Entry 8FRL (electron microscopy, 3.20 A resolution); this record covers chains A and B of the 4 polymer chains in the assembly.

[Chain A (and B)]
Name: Lipopolysaccharide export system ATP-binding protein LptB
Source organism: Acinetobacter baylyi ADP1
Notes: chain B of this document is another copy of the same molecule, construct and numbering; everything in this record applies to it too
UniProt: Q6FC66 (Q6FC66_ACIAD); residues 1-249 here = UniProt positions 1-249
Sequence (257 residues; row label = number of the first residue in the row; numbers below 1 keep their minus sign (Met-7 is residue -7)):
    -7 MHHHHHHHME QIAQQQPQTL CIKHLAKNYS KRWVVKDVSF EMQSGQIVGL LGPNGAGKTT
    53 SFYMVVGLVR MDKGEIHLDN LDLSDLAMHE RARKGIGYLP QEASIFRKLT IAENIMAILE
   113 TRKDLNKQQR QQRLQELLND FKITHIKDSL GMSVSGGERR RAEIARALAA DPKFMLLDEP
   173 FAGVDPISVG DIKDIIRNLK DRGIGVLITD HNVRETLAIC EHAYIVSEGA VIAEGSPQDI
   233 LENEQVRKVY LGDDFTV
Unresolved in the structure: -7 to 9, 249 (chain B: -7 to 9, 248-249)
Construct notes: expression tag (-7 to 0)

[Chain A / chain B interface]
Contacting residue pairs (27):
  Pro45(A) with Asp177(B)
  Asn46(A) with Asp177(B), hydrogen bond (backbone-side chain)
  Gly175(A) with Asn46(B); His203(B)
  Val176(A) with His203(B), hydrogen bond (backbone-side chain)
  Asp177(A) with Pro45(B); Asn46(B), hydrogen bond (side chain-backbone); Tyr242(B)
  Pro178(A) with Val205(B), hydrophobic; Tyr242(B); Leu243(B); Phe247(B), hydrophobic
  Ile179(A) with Lys240(B); Val241(B); Tyr242(B), hydrogen bond (backbone-backbone); Gly244(B)
  His203(A) with Gly175(B); Val176(B), hydrogen bond (side chain-backbone)
  Val205(A) with Pro178(B), hydrophobic
  Arg206(A) with Arg206(B)
  Val241(A) with Ile179(B)
  Tyr242(A) with Asp177(B); Pro178(B); Ile179(B), hydrogen bond (backbone-backbone)
  Leu243(A) with Pro178(B)
  Gly244(A) with Ile179(B)
  Phe247(A) with Pro178(B), hydrophobic
Also at the interface, not in a pair above, chain A (18 interface residues in all): Gly44, Glu207, Lys240
Also at the interface, not in a pair above, chain B (19 interface residues in all): Gly44, Glu207, Arg239

[Summary]
18 residues of chain A and 19 residues of chain B are in contact, with 6 hydrogen bonds. Among the polar pairs
are Asn46(A)-Asp177(B), Val176(A)-His203(B) and Ile179(A)-Tyr242(B).
Both chains are Lipopolysaccharide export system ATP-binding protein LptB (Acinetobacter baylyi ADP1). Entry
8FRL (Acinetobacter baylyi LptB2FG bound to lipopolysaccharide and a macrocyclic peptide) was determined by
electron microscopy (same publication as 8FRM, 8FRN, 8FRO, 8FRP, 8UFG and 8UFH).
